PDB entry 8CZZ | electron microscopy, 3.14 A resolution | chains F and I of the 18 polymer chains in the assembly

== Chain F ==
Molecule: CRF-1_AE T/F100 HIV-1 gp41
Organism: Human immunodeficiency virus 1
Reference sequence: A0A6C0ZY47 (A0A6C0ZY47_9HIV1); residues 512-664 here correspond to UniProt positions 513-665 (UniProt number = residue number + 1)
Chain sequence (155 residues; row label = number of the first residue in the row):
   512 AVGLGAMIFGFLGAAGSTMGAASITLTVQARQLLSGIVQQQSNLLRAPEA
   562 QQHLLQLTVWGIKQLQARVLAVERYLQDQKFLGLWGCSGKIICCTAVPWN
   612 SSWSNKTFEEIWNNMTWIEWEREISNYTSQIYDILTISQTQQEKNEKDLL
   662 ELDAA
Disordered / not traced: 512-520, 543-565, 663-666
Construct notes: conflict Pro559 (Ile560 in A0A6C0ZY47), Cys605 (Thr606 in A0A6C0ZY47); expression tag (665-666)
Disulfides: Cys598-Cys604
Covalent attachments: N-acetylglucosamine (NAG) linked to Asn611, Asn616, Asn625; glycan linked to Asn637

== Chain I ==
Molecule: CRF01_AE T/F100 HIV-1 gp120
Organism: Human immunodeficiency virus 1
Reference sequence: A0A6C0ZY47 (A0A6C0ZY47_9HIV1); the construct lacks a stretch of the UniProt sequence and is renumbered around it, so the offset changes along the chain: 30-134 = UniProt 29-133; 152-185 = UniProt 153-186; 188-309 = UniProt 196-317; 312-321 = UniProt 318-327; 4 more segments
Chain sequence (486 residues; row label = number of the first residue in the row; note: 32 numbers in that range are skipped by the numbering (no residue carries them; nothing is unmodelled there); a row labelled like 134A-134S holds insertion residues (134A, then the next letters in order)):
    30 ATNNLWVTVYYGVPVWRDADTTLFCASDAKAYETEVHNVWATHACVPTDP
    80 NPQEMHLKNVTENFNMWKNNMVEQMHEDIISLWDQSLKPCVKLTPLCVTL
   130 NCTSA
134A-134S TVTNYTKVNDTSDIIGNIT
   152 DDVRNCSFNMTTELRDKQQKVYALFYKLDIVPID
185A-185H DSSNNGSS
  187G N
   188 FSEYRLINCNTSVIKQACPKVSFDPIPIHYCTPAGYAILRCNDKKFNGTG
   238 PCKNVSSVQCTHGIKPVVSTQLLLNGSLAEEGIIIRSENLTNNAKTIIVH
   288 FNESVKINCTRPSNNTRTGIHI
   312 GPGQVFYKTG
  321A D
   322 IIGDIRKAYCNISGAQWHKVLGRVANKLKEHFNNKTI
   360 VFKPSSGGDPEITMHSFNCRGEFFYCNTTKLFNSTWG
   403 GNKNETRDNGTITIPCRIKQIINMWQGVGQAMYAPPIKGVIKCLSNITGI
   453 LLTRDGG
459A-459E NDSTE
   464 NNETFRPGGGDMRDNWRNELYKYKVVQIEPLGIAPTKCKRRVVERRRRRR
Disordered / not traced: 30-32, 134A-134S, 185A-185H, 403-407, 459A-459E, 505-513
Construct notes: engineered mutation Tyr61 (His60 in A0A6C0ZY47), His105 (Gln104 in A0A6C0ZY47), Ile108 (Val107 in A0A6C0ZY47), Asp474 (Asn475 in A0A6C0ZY47), Met475 (Ile476 in A0A6C0ZY47), Arg476 (Lys477 in A0A6C0ZY47); conflict Ser375 (His381 in A0A6C0ZY47), Cys501 (Ala502 in A0A6C0ZY47); expression tag (508-513)
Disulfides: Cys54-Cys74, Cys119-Cys205, Cys126-Cys196, Cys131-Cys157, Cys218-Cys247, Cys228-Cys239, Cys296-Cys331, Cys378-Cys445, Cys385-Cys418
Covalent attachments: N-acetylglucosamine (NAG) linked to Asn130, Asn156, Asn160, Asn197, Asn241, Asn289, Asn295, Asn301, Asn332, Asn355, Asn386, Asn392, Asn448; glycan linked to Asn234, Asn262, Asn276
Residues lining bound ligands: Temsavir (83J; 1-[4-(benzenecarbonyl)piperazin-1-yl]-2-[4-methoxy-7-(3-methyl-1H-1,2,4-triazol-1-yl)-1H-pyrrolo[2,3-c]pyridin-3-yl]ethane-1,2-dione): Ile108, Ile109, Trp112, Asp113, Leu116, Lys202, Val255, Ser375, Phe376, Phe382, Tyr384, Ile424, Asn425, Met426, Trp427, Gln432, Ala433, Met434, Met475
From the paper describing this entry:
  - binding site for Temsavir: Ile108 to Ile109, Trp112 to Asp113, Leu116 to Lys117, Lys202, Val255 to Ser256, Ser375 to Asn377, Phe382, Tyr384, Ile424 to Trp427, Gln432 to Met434, Met475
  - post-translational modification sites: Asn332

== Chain F / chain I interface ==
Residue-residue contacts (7):
  Glu657(F) with Arg504(I), salt bridge
  Lys658(F) with Tyr39(I), hydrogen bond
  Leu661(F) with Lys500(I); Cys501(I), hydrophobic; Arg503(I); Arg504(I)
  Glu662(F) with Lys500(I)
Other interface residues (no listed pair), chain I (6 interface residues in all): Thr499

== In short ==
Chain F and chain I form an interface of 4 and 6 residues respectively; the contacts include 1 hydrogen bond
and 1 salt bridge. Polar pairs include Glu657(F)-Arg504(I) and Lys658(F)-Tyr39(I). Bound to chain I: Temsavir.
The paper reports a binding site for Temsavir at Ile108(I), Trp112(I) and Leu116(I) among others; a
modification site at Asn332(I).
Here chain F is CRF-1_AE T/F100 HIV-1 gp41 and chain I is CRF01_AE T/F100 HIV-1 gp120, both from Human
immunodeficiency virus 1. Entry 8CZZ (Cryo-EM structure of T/F100 SOSIP.664 HIV-1 Env trimer with LMHS
mutations in complex with Temsavir, 8ANC195 ...) was determined by electron microscopy together with 8G6U and
8DOK from the same study.
